5D6F - chain A; structure by X-ray diffraction, 1.55 A resolution.

[Chain A]
Molecule: Methionine aminopeptidase 2
From: Homo sapiens
Notes: EC 3.4.11.18
UniProtKB: P50579 (MAP2_HUMAN); numbering as in UniProt (aligned over 108-478)
Amino-acid sequence (371 residues; numbered 108 to 478; the number before each row is that of its first residue):
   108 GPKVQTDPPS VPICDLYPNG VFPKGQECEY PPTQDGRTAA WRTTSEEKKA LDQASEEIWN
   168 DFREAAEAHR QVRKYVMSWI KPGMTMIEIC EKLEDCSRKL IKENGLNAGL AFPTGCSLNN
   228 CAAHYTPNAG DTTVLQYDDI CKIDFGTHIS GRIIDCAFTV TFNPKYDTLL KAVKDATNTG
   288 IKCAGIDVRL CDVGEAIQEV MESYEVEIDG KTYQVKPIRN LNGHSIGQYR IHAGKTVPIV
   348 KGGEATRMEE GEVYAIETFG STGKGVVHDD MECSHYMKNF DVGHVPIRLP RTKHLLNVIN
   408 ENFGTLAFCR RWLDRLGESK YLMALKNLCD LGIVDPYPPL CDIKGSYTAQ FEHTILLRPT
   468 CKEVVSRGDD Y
Unresolved in the structure: 108-109
Disulfide bonds: Cys228-Cys448
Metal / ion sites: Co2+: Asp251, Asp262, Glu459
Small-molecule neighbours:
  - 57R ((4S,7R)-7-hydroxy-1-(4-methoxybenzyl)-7-methyl-4,5,6,7-tetrahydro-1H-benzotriazol-4-yl propan-2-ylcarbamate): Phe219, Pro220, Ala230, His231, Asp262, Asn327, Leu328, Asn329, His331, Ile338, His339, Glu364, Phe366, His382, Tyr383, Met384, Ala414, Tyr444, Leu447
  - tertiary-butyl alcohol (TBU), molecule 1: Lys188, Pro189, Tyr244, Phe269
  - tertiary-butyl alcohol (TBU), molecule 2: Thr268, Phe269, Asn270, Pro271, Asp274
Curated features (UniProtKB/Swiss-Prot):
  - binding site (substrate): His231, His339
  - binding site (a divalent metal cation): Asp251, Asp262, His331, Glu364, Glu459
From the paper describing this entry:
  - binding site for 57R: His231

[Summary]
Bound to chain A: compound 57R and tertiary-butyl alcohol. Asp251, Asp262 and Glu459 form the Co2+ site. From
UniProt: substrate-binding residues His231 and His339 and 5 divalent metal cation-binding residues. The paper
reports a binding site for 57R at His231.
Chain A is Methionine aminopeptidase 2 (Homo sapiens); the structure, Structure of human methionine
aminopeptidase-2 complexed with spiroepoxytriazole inhibitor (+)-31b, was determined by X-ray diffraction,
deposited together with 5CLS and 5D6E.
